Entry 3C6L (X-ray diffraction, 3.40 A resolution); this record covers chains G and H of the 8 polymer chains in the assembly.

# Chain G
Name: H-2 class II histocompatibility antigen, A-B alpha chain
Organism: Mus musculus
UniProt: P14434 (HA2B_MOUSE); residues 1-182 here correspond to UniProt positions 27-208 (UniProt number = residue number + 26)
Chain sequence (182 residues; each row starts with the number of its first residue):
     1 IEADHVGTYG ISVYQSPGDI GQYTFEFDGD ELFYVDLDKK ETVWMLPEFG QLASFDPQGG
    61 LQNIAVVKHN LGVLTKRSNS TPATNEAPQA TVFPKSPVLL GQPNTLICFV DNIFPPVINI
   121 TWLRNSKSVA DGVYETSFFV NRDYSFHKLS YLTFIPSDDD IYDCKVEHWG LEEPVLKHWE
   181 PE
Cystine bridges: Cys-108/Cys-164

# Chain H
Name: 3K peptide, Linker, and H-2 class II histocompatibility antigen (A beta chain)
Organism: Mus musculus
Notes: fragment: Fusion protein of Ealpha3K peptide residues 1-13, linker 14-28 and MHC class II Ab
UniProt: P14483 (HB2A_MOUSE); residues 29-217 here correspond to UniProt positions 30-218 (UniProt number = residue number + 1)
Chain sequence (217 residues; each row starts with the number of its first residue):
     1 FEAQKAKANK AVDGGGGSLV PRGSGGGGSE RHFVYQFMGE CYFTNGTQRI RYVTRYIYNR
    61 EEYVRYDSDV GEHRAVTELG RPDAEYWNSQ PEILERTRAE LDTVCRHNYE GPETHTSLRR
   121 LEQPNVVISL SRTEALNHHN TLVCSVTDFY PAKIKVRWFR NGQEETVGVS STQLIRNGDW
   181 TFQVLVMLEM TPRRGEVYTC HVEHPSLKSP ITVEWKA
Not modelled in the structure: 13-30, 132-138
Sequence notes: linker (14-28); engineered mutation Lys-216 (Arg217 in P14483)
Cystine bridges: Cys-41/Cys-105, Cys-144/Cys-200
Bound ions: Ca2+: Glu-2 (shared with 3 residues of chain E)

# Interface between chain G and chain H
Pairs across the interface - 134 pairs, chain G then chain H:
  Ile-1(G) with Asn-45(H); Gly-46(H)
  Glu-2(G) with Asn-45(H)
  Ala-3(G) with Thr-44(H); Asn-45(H), hydrogen bond (backbone-side chain)
  Asp-4(G) with Phe-43(H); Asn-45(H), hydrogen bond (side chain-backbone); Gly-46(H), hydrogen bond (side chain-backbone)
  His-5(G) with Phe-43(H), hydrogen bond (backbone-backbone); Tyr-109(H); Leu-118(H)
  Val-6(G) with Cys-41(H); Tyr-42(H), hydrophobic
  Gly-7(G) with Glu-40(H); Cys-41(H), hydrogen bond (backbone-backbone)
  Thr-8(G) with Gly-39(H)
  Tyr-9(G) with Lys-5(H); Ala-6(H), hydrogen bond (backbone-backbone); Gly-39(H), hydrogen bond (backbone-backbone); Cys-41(H), hydrophobic; Asn-108(H); Glu-113(H), hydrogen bond
  Gly-10(G) with Phe-37(H); Met-38(H)
  Ile-11(G) with Phe-37(H)
  Ser-12(G) with Tyr-35(H); Gln-36(H); Phe-37(H), hydrogen bond (backbone-backbone)
  Val-13(G) with Val-34(H), hydrophobic; Tyr-35(H)
  Tyr-14(G) with Phe-33(H); Val-34(H); Tyr-35(H), hydrogen bond (backbone-backbone)
  Gln-15(G) with Phe-33(H); Val-34(H)
  Ser-16(G) with Phe-33(H), hydrogen bond (backbone-backbone)
  Pro-17(G) with Arg-31(H); His-32(H); Phe-33(H)
  Tyr-23(G) with Lys-5(H)
  Phe-25(G) with Gln-4(H); Lys-5(H)
  Phe-27(G) with Glu-113(H); Ser-117(H); Trp-180(H), hydrophobic
  Asp-28(G) with Tyr-150(H); Arg-176(H), hydrogen bond (backbone-side chain)
  Gly-29(G) with Arg-176(H)
  Asp-30(G) with Tyr-150(H); Arg-176(H), salt bridge; Gly-178(H); Trp-180(H)
  Glu-31(G) with Trp-180(H), hydrogen bond (backbone-side chain)
  Leu-32(G) with Glu-113(H); Trp-180(H), hydrophobic
  Met-45(G) with Gly-178(H); Trp-180(H)
  Leu-46(G) with Arg-120(H); Trp-180(H)
  Phe-49(G) with Thr-116(H); Ser-117(H); Trp-180(H), hydrophobic
  Leu-52(G) with Phe-1(H)
  Ala-53(G) with Phe-1(H)
  Ser-54(G) with Phe-1(H), hydrogen bond (backbone-backbone); Glu-2(H); Ala-3(H)
  Phe-55(G) with Ala-3(H); Lys-5(H)
  Asn-63(G) with Ala-6(H), hydrogen bond (side chain-backbone); Lys-7(H); Ala-8(H); Phe-37(H)
  Val-66(G) with Ala-8(H); Asn-9(H)
  Val-67(G) with Tyr-35(H), hydrophobic
  His-69(G) with Lys-10(H)
  Asn-70(G) with Asn-9(H), hydrogen bond (side chain-backbone); Lys-10(H); Ala-11(H), hydrogen bond (side chain-backbone); Tyr-35(H), hydrogen bond
  Leu-71(G) with Phe-33(H), hydrophobic; Val-34(H); Tyr-35(H), hydrophobic
  Val-73(G) with Ala-11(H), hydrophobic; Val-12(H)
  Leu-74(G) with Tyr-58(H); Tyr-63(H)
  Arg-77(G) with Tyr-63(H); Leu-79(H), hydrogen bond (side chain-backbone); Gly-80(H); Pro-82(H); Asp-83(H), salt bridge
  Ser-78(G) with Tyr-58(H)
  Thr-81(G) with Phe-33(H); Tyr-58(H); Asn-59(H)
  Pro-82(G) with Asn-59(H)
  Ala-83(G) with His-32(H); Asn-59(H)
  Glu-86(G) with Arg-60(H)
  Phe-93(G) with Ile-175(H), hydrophobic; Asn-177(H); Gln-183(H)
  Pro-94(G) with Gln-183(H), hydrogen bond (backbone-side chain)
  Lys-95(G) with Thr-147(H); Asp-148(H), salt bridge; Asn-177(H); Asp-179(H), salt bridge; Thr-181(H); Gln-183(H)
  Ser-96(G) with Asp-148(H), hydrogen bond
  Pro-97(G) with Val-127(H), hydrophobic
  Ile-107(G) with Asn-177(H)
  Asn-112(G) with Arg-60(H)
  Phe-114(G) with Val-34(H), hydrophobic; Asn-59(H); Arg-60(H)
  Pro-115(G) with Val-34(H), hydrophobic
  Val-140(G) with Gln-36(H)
  Asp-143(G) with Arg-60(H), salt bridge
  Tyr-144(G) with Gln-36(H); Arg-55(H); Ile-57(H), hydrophobic; Arg-60(H); Glu-62(H), hydrogen bond
  Ser-145(G) with Arg-60(H)
  Phe-146(G) with Gln-36(H)
  Leu-149(G) with Asn-177(H); Gly-178(H)
  Tyr-151(G) with Asn-177(H), hydrogen bond (side chain-backbone); Gly-178(H); Asp-179(H)
  Trp-169(G) with His-32(H)
Also at the interface, not in a pair above, chain G (70 interface residues in all): Glu-48, Asp-56, Gly-59, Thr-75, Ser-80, Thr-84, Pro-116
Also at the interface, not in a pair above, chain H (63 interface residues in all): Val-104, Pro-112, His-115, Ser-145, Phe-182

# Summary
70 residues of chain G and 63 residues of chain H are in contact, with 23 hydrogen bonds and 5 salt bridges.
Polar pairs include Asp-30(G)/Arg-176(H), Arg-77(G)/Asp-83(H) and Lys-95(G)/Asp-148(H).
Here chain G is H-2 class II histocompatibility antigen, A-B alpha chain and chain H is 3K peptide, Linker,
and H-2 class II histocompatibility antigen (A beta chain), both from Mus musculus. Entry 3C6L (Crystal
structure of mouse MHC class II I-Ab/3K peptide complexed with mouse TCR 2W20) was determined by X-ray
diffraction together with 3C5Z and 3C60 from the same study.
